6YUF - chains D and C of the 6 polymer chains in the assembly; structure by electron microscopy, 3.94 A resolution.

[Chain D]
Molecule: Sister chromatid cohesion protein mis4
Organism: Schizosaccharomyces pombe (strain 972 / ATCC 24843)
Reference sequence: Q09725 (MIS4_SCHPO); residues 1-1587 here = UniProt positions 1-1587
Chain sequence (1587 residues; each row starts with the number of its first residue):
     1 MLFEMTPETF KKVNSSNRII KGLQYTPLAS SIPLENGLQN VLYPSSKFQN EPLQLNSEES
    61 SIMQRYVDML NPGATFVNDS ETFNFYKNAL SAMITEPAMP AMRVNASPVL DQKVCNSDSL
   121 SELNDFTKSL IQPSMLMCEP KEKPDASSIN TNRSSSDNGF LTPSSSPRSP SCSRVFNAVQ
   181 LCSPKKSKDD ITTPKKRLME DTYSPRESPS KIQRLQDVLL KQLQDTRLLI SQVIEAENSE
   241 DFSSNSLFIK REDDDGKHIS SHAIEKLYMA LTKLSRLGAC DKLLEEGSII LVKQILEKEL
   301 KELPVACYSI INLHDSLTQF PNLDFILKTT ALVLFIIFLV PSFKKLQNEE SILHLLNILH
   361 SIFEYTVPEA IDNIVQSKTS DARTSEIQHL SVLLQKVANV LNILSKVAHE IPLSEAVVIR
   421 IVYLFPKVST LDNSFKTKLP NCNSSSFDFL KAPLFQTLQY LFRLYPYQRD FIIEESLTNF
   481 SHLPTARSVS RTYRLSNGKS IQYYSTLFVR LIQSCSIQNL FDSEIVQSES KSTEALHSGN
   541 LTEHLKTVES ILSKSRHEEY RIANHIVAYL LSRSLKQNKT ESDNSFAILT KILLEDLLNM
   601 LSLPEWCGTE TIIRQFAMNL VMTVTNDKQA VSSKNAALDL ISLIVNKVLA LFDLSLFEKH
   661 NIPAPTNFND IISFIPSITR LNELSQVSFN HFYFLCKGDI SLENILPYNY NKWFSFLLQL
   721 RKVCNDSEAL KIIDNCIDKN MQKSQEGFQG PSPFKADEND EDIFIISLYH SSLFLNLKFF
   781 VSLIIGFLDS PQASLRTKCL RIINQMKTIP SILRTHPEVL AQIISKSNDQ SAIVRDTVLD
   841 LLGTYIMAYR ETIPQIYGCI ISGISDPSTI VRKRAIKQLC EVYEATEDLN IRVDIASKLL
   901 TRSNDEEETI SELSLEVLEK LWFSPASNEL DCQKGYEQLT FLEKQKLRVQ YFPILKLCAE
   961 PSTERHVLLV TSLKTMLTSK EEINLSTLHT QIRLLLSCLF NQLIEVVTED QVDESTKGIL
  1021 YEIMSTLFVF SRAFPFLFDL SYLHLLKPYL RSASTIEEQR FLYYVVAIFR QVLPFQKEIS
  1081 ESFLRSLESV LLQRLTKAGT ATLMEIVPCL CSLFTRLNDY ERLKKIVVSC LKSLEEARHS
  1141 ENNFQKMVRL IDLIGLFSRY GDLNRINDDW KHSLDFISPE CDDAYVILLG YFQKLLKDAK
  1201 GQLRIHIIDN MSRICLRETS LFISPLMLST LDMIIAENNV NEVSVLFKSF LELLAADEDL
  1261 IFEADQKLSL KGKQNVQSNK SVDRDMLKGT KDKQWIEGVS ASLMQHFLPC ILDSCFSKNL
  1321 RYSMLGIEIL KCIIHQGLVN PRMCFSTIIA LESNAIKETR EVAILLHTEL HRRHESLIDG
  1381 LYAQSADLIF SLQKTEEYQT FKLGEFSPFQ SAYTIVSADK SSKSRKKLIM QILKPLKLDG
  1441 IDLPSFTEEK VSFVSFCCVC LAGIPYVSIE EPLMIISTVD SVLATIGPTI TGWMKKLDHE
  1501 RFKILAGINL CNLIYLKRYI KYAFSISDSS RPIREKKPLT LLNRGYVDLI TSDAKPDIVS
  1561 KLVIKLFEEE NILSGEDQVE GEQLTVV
Disordered / not traced: 1-208, 303-319, 749-758, 1010-1015, 1277-1292, 1530-1587
UniProt features mapped onto this chain:
  - modified residue: Ser183 (Phosphoserine)
From the paper describing this entry:
  - binding site for the 32-nt DNA strand: Arg874

[Chain C]
Molecule: Structural maintenance of chromosomes protein 3
Organism: Schizosaccharomyces pombe (strain 972 / ATCC 24843)
Reference sequence: O42649 (SMC3_SCHPO); residue numbers follow UniProt; this construct covers 1-1194
Chain sequence (1194 residues; numbered 1 to 1194; the number before each row is that of its first residue):
     1 MYITKIVIQG FKSYKDYTVI EPLSPHHNVI VGRNGSGKSN FFAAIRFVLS DAYTHLSREE
    61 RQALLHEGPG ATVMSAYVEV TFANADNRFP TGKSEVVLRR TIGLKKDEYS LDKKTVSKTE
   121 VINLLESAGF SRSNPYYIVP QGRVTSLTNA KDSERLELLK EVAGTQIYEN RRAESNKIMD
   181 ETIQKSEKID ELLQYIEERL RELEEEKNDL AVYHKKDNER RCLEYAIYSR EHDEINSVLD
   241 ALEQDRIAAL ERNDDDSGAF IQREERIERI KAEITELNHS LELLRVEKQQ NDEDYTNIMK
   301 SKVALELQSS QLSRQIEFSK KDESSKLNIL SELESKISEK ENELSEILPK YNAIVSEADD
   361 LNKRIMLLKN QKQSLLDKQS RTSQFTTKKE RDEWIRNQLL QINRNINSTK ENSDYLKTEY
   421 DEMENELKAK LSRKKEIEIS LESQGDRMSQ LLANITSINE RKENLTDKRK SLWREEAKLK
   481 SSIENVKDDL SRSEKALGTT MDRNTSNGIR AVKDIAERLK LEGYYGPLCE LFKVDNRFKV
   541 AVEATAGNSL FHIVVDNDET ATQILDVIYK ENAGRVTFMP LNKLRPKAVT YPDASDALPL
   601 IQYLEFDPKF DAAIKQVFSK TIVCPSIETA SQYARSHQLN GITLSGDRSD KKGALTAGYR
   661 DYRNSRLDAI KNVKTYQIKF SDLQESLEKC RSEIESFDQK ITACLDDLQK AQLSLKQFER
   721 DHIPLKDELV TITGETTDLQ ESMHHKSRML ELVVLELHTL EQQANDLKSE LSSEMDELDP
   781 KDVEALKSLS GQIENLSHEF DAIIKERAHI EARKTALEYE LNTNLYLRRN PLKAEIGSDN
   841 RIDESELNSV KRSLLKYENK LQIIKSSSSG LEEQMQRINS EISDKRNELE SLEELQHEVA
   901 TRIEQDAKIN ERNAAKRSLL LARKKECNEK IKSLGVLPEE AFIKYVSTSS NAIVKKLHKI
   961 NEALKDYGSV NKKAYEQFNN FTKQRDSLLA RREELRRSQE SISELTTVLD QRKDEAIERT
  1021 FKQVAKSFSE IFVKLVPAGR GELVMNRRSE LSQSIEQDIS MDIDTPSQKS SIDNYTGISI
  1081 RVSFNSKDDE QLNINQLSGG QKSLCALTLI FAIQRCDPAP FNILDECDAN LDAQYRSAIA
  1141 AMVKEMSKTS QFICTTFRPE MVKVADNFYG VMFNHKVSTV ESISKEEAMA FVEG
Disordered / not traced: 1, 241-948, 1050-1077, 1194
Ligand contacts:
  - ADP / beryllium trifluoride, molecule 1: Lys12, Ser13, Arg33, Asn34, Gly35, Ser36, Gly37, Lys38, Ser39, Asn40, Ala63, Leu65, His66, Glu67, Gln141, Asp1125, Glu1126
  - ADP / beryllium trifluoride, molecule 2: Glu1090, Leu1092, Gln1096, Leu1097, Ser1098, Gly1099
From the paper describing this entry:
  - mutagenesis - K105Q/K106Q: decreased binding to DNA gripping

[Chain D / chain C interface]
Residue-residue contacts - 18 pairs, chain D then chain C:
  Ile419(D) with Lys972(C); Lys973(C)
  Tyr423(D) with Lys973(C); Glu976(C)
  Asp905(D) with Met74(C)
  Glu906(D) with Met74(C); Leu104(C)
  Glu1258(D) with Pro69(C)
  Leu1260(D) with Gly70(C)
  Glu1297(D) with Asn1174(C); His1175(C), hydrogen bond (side chain-backbone); Lys1176(C), hydrogen bond (side chain-backbone)
  Gln1336(D) with Pro69(C)
  His1371(D) with Arg58(C), hydrogen bond (backbone-side chain)
  Arg1372(D) with Arg58(C), hydrogen bond (backbone-side chain)
  Arg1373(D) with Gln62(C); Glu67(C), salt bridge; Leu104(C)
Interface residues without a listed pair, chain D (21 interface residues in all): Phe343, Asn348, Glu415, Arg420, Lys427, Phe471, Asp1257, Ile1261, His1335, His1374
Interface residues without a listed pair, chain C (18 interface residues in all): Glu59, Thr72, Tyr225, Asp233, Asn980

[Overview]
21 residues of chain D and 18 residues of chain C are in contact, with 4 hydrogen bonds and 1 salt bridge.
Among the polar pairs are Arg1373(D)-Glu67(C), Glu1297(D)-His1175(C) and Glu1297(D)-Lys1176(C). From the
paper: a binding site for the 32-nt DNA strand at Arg874(D); K105Q/K106Q of chain C reduce binding to DNA
gripping.
Here chain D is Sister chromatid cohesion protein mis4 and chain C is Structural maintenance of chromosomes
protein 3, both from Schizosaccharomyces pombe (strain 972 / ATCC 24843). Entry 6YUF (Cohesin complex with
loader gripping DNA) was determined by electron microscopy.
